Entry 8VDD (X-ray diffraction, 2.60 A resolution); this record covers chains A and C of the 3 polymer chains in the assembly.

== Chain A ==
Molecule: MHC class II HLA-DQ-alpha chain
Organism: Homo sapiens
Reference sequence: Q30069 (Q30069_HUMAN); residues -1 to 182 here correspond to UniProt positions 1-184 (UniProt number = residue number + 2)
Chain sequence (185 residues; row label = number of the first residue in the row; numbers below 1 keep their minus sign (Glu-1 is residue -1)):
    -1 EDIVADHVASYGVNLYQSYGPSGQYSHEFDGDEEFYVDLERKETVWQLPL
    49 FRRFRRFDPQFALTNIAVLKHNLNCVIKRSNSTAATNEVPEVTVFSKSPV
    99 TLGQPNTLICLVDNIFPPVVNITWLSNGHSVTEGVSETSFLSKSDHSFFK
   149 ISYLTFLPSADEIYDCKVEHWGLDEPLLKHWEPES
Not modelled in the structure: -1, 183
Differences from the reference sequence: engineered mutation Cys73 (Ile75 in Q30069); expression tag (183)
Disulfide bonds: Cys108-Cys164
Covalently attached groups: N-acetylglucosamine (NAG) linked to Asn119

== Chain C ==
Molecule: Proinsulin C-peptide (InsC8-22)
Organism: Homo sapiens
Reference sequence: P01308 (INS_HUMAN); residues -2 to 12 here correspond to UniProt positions 64-78 (UniProt number = residue number + 66)
Chain sequence (15 residues; row label = number of the first residue in the row; numbers below 1 keep their minus sign (Gly-2 is residue -2)):
    -2 GQVELGGGPGAESCQ
Differences from the reference sequence: engineered mutation Glu9 (Gly75 in P01308), Cys11 (Leu77 in P01308)

== How chain A and chain C interact ==
Residue-residue contacts - 26 pairs, chain A then chain C:
  Tyr9(A) - Gly3(C)
  Tyr9(A) - Gly4(C)  hydrogen bond (backbone-backbone)
  Tyr23(A) - Gly3(C)
  His25(A) - Leu2(C)
  Trp44(A) - Glu1(C)
  Arg53(A) - Glu1(C)  salt bridge
  Arg54(A) - Gly-2(C)  hydrogen bond (side chain-backbone)
  Arg54(A) - Val0(C)
  Arg54(A) - Glu1(C)  hydrogen bond (backbone-backbone)
  Phe55(A) - Glu1(C)
  Phe59(A) - Gly3(C)
  Phe59(A) - Gly4(C)
  Phe59(A) - Gly5(C)
  Asn63(A) - Gly4(C)  hydrogen bond (side chain-backbone)
  Asn63(A) - Pro6(C)
  Val66(A) - Pro6(C)
  Val66(A) - Gly7(C)
  Leu67(A) - Pro6(C)  hydrophobic
  His69(A) - Glu9(C)  hydrogen bond (side chain-backbone)
  His69(A) - Gln12(C)
  Asn70(A) - Gly7(C)  hydrogen bond (side chain-backbone)
  Asn70(A) - Ala8(C)
  Asn70(A) - Glu9(C)  hydrogen bond (side chain-backbone)
  Cys73(A) - Glu9(C)
  Cys73(A) - Cys11(C)  disulfide
  Arg77(A) - Glu9(C)  salt bridge
Other interface residues (no listed pair), chain A (18 interface residues in all): Glu32, Phe33, Asp56
Other interface residues (no listed pair), chain C (14 interface residues in all): Gln-1
Disulfides between the chains: Cys73(A)-Cys11(C)

== In short ==
18 residues of chain A and 14 residues of chain C are in contact; the contacts include 1 disulfide bond, 7
hydrogen bonds and 2 salt bridges. Polar contacts include Arg53(A)-Glu1(C), Arg77(A)-Glu9(C) and
Arg54(A)-Gly-2(C). N-acetylglucosamine is covalently linked to Asn119(A).
Chain A is MHC class II HLA-DQ-alpha chain and chain C is Proinsulin C-peptide (InsC8-22), both from Homo
sapiens; the structure, Crystal structure of Proinsulin C-peptide bound to HLA-DQ8, was determined by X-ray
diffraction (same publication as 8VCX, 8VCY, 8VD0, 8VD2 and 8VDU).
